Entry 5T33 (X-ray diffraction, 3.21 A resolution); this record covers chains H and L of the 3 polymer chains in the assembly.

[Chain H]
Name: CAP257-RH1 heavy chain
From: Homo sapiens
Amino-acid sequence (223 residues; numbered 1 to 216 plus 7 insertion-coded residues; the number before each row is that of its first residue; a row labelled like 82A-82C holds insertion residues (82A, then the next letters in order)):
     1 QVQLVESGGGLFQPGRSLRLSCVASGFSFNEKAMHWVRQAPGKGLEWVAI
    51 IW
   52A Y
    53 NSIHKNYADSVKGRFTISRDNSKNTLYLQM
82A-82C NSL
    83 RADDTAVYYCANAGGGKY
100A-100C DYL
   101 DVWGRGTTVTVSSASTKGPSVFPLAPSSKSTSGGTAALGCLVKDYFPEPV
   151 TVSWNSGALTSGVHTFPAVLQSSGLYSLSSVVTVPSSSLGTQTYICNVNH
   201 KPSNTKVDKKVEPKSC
Disulfides: Cys22-Cys92, Cys140-Cys196

[Chain L]
Name: CAP257-RH1 light chain
From: Homo sapiens
Amino-acid sequence (214 residues; each row starts with the number of its first residue; note: 1 number in that range is skipped by the numbering (no residue carries it; nothing is unmodelled there); a row labelled like 95A-95B holds insertion residues (95A, then the next letters in order)):
     1 SYELTQPPS
    11 VSVSPGQTARITCSGDTLSTKWSYWCQQKSGQAPVLVIYEGNKRFSGTPA
    61 KFSGFHSGTMATLTISGAQVDDEADYYCFSTDSSG
95A-95B QT
    96 WVFGGGTKLTV
  106A L
   107 RQPKAAPSVTLFPPSSEELQANKATLVCLISDFYPGAVTVAWKADSSPVK
   157 AGVETTTPSKQSNNKYAASSYLSLTPEQWKSHRSYSCQVTHEGSTVEKTV
   207 APTECS
Not modelled in the structure: 1, 212
Disulfides: Cys23-Cys88, Cys134-Cys193

[Chain H / chain L interface]
Cross-chain cystine bridges: Cys216(H)-Cys211(L)
Pairs across the interface (70):
  His35(H) with Trp96(L)
  Gln39(H) with Gln38(L), hydrogen bond; Tyr87(L)
  Gly42(H) with Thr163(L)
  Lys43(H) with Thr161(L), hydrogen bond (side chain-backbone); Thr162(L), hydrogen bond (side chain-backbone)
  Leu45(H) with Gln38(L); Tyr87(L), hydrophobic; Phe98(L)
  Trp47(H) with Thr95B(L); Trp96(L)
  Ile50(H) with Trp96(L)
  Asn58(H) with Gln95A(L), hydrogen bond (side chain-backbone); Thr95B(L), hydrogen bond
  Tyr91(H) with Gln38(L); Ala43(L), hydrophobic
  Tyr100(H) with Gln95A(L), hydrogen bond; Trp96(L)
  Asp100A(H) with Trp96(L)
  Tyr100B(H) with Tyr34(L), hydrophobic; Trp96(L)
  Leu100C(H) with Phe89(L)
  Asp101(H) with Leu46(L)
  Trp103(H) with Pro44(L), hydrophobic; Phe98(L), hydrophobic
  Arg105(H) with Gly41(L), hydrogen bond (side chain-backbone); Ala43(L)
  Phe122(H) with Ser121(L); Glu124(L)
  Pro123(H) with Ser121(L)
  Leu124(H) with Phe118(L), hydrophobic
  Ala125(H) with Phe118(L)
  Ser127(H) with Cys211(L), hydrogen bond (side chain-backbone)
  Lys129(H) with Leu117(L), hydrogen bond (side chain-backbone); Lys204(L); Thr205(L); Val206(L)
  Ser130(H) with Thr116(L); Phe118(L)
  Ala137(H) with Phe118(L)
  Leu141(H) with Thr131(L); Val133(L), hydrophobic; Tyr177(L), hydrophobic
  Lys143(H) with Lys129(L); Thr131(L)
  Asp144(H) with Lys129(L), salt bridge
  His164(H) with Ser168(L), hydrogen bond
  Phe166(H) with Leu135(L), hydrophobic; Ile136(L); Ala173(L), hydrophobic; Ala174(L); Ser175(L)
  Pro167(H) with Thr162(L); Thr163(L); Ser165(L)
  Ala168(H) with Thr162(L)
  Val169(H) with Glu160(L); Thr161(L); Thr162(L); Tyr177(L), hydrophobic
  Leu170(H) with Glu160(L)
  Gln171(H) with Glu160(L)
  Leu178(H) with Tyr177(L)
  Ser179(H) with Val133(L); Leu135(L); Tyr177(L), hydrogen bond (backbone-side chain)
  Val181(H) with Leu135(L), hydrophobic
  Lys209(H) with Glu123(L), salt bridge
  Lys214(H) with Cys211(L), hydrogen bond (side chain-backbone)
  Cys216(H) with Cys211(L), disulfide
Interface residues without a listed pair, chain H (46 interface residues in all): Val37, Gly44, Val121, Leu138, Ser172, Ser177
Interface residues without a listed pair, chain L (45 interface residues in all): Gln42, Tyr49, Glu50, Phe55, Gly95, Pro119, Pro120, Gln167

[Overview]
46 residues of chain H and 45 residues of chain L are in contact; the contacts include 1 disulfide bond, 12
hydrogen bonds and 2 salt bridges. Among the polar pairs are Asp144(H)-Lys129(L), Lys209(H)-Glu123(L) and
Gln39(H)-Gln38(L).
Chain H is CAP257-RH1 heavy chain and chain L is CAP257-RH1 light chain, both from Homo sapiens; the
structure, Crystal structure of strain-specific glycan-dependent CD4 binding site-directed neutralizing
antibody CAP257-RH1, in complex with HIV-1 strain ..., was determined by X-ray diffraction.
